Entry 7MH4 (X-ray diffraction, 2.48 A resolution); this record covers chains H and L of the 3 polymer chains in the assembly.

[Chain H]
Molecule: Reaction center protein H chain
From: Rhodobacter sphaeroides
Reference sequence: P0C0Y7 (RCEH_RHOSH); numbering as in UniProt (aligned over 1-259)
Amino-acid sequence (266 residues; each row starts with the number of its first residue):
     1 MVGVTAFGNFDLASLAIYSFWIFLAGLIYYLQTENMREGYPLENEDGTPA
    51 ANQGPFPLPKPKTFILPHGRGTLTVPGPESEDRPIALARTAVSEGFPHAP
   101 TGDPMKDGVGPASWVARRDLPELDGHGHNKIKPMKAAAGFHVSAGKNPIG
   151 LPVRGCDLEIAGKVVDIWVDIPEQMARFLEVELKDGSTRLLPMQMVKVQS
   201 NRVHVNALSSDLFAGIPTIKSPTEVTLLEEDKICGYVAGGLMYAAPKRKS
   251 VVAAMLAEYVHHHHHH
Disordered / not traced: 1-10, 249-266
Sequence notes: expression tag (260-266)

[Chain L]
Molecule: Reaction center protein L chain
From: Rhodobacter sphaeroides
Reference sequence: P0C0Y8 (RCEL_RHOSH); residues 0-281 here correspond to UniProt positions 1-282 (UniProt number = residue number + 1)
Amino-acid sequence (282 residues; each row starts with the number of its first residue; numbering starts at 0):
     0 MALLSFERKYRVPGGTLVGGNLFDFWVGPFYVGFFGVATFFFAALGIILI
    50 AWSAVLQGTWNPQLISVYPPALEYGLGGAPLAKGGLWQIITICATGAFVS
   100 WALREVEICRKLGIGYHIPFAFAFAILAYLTLVLFRPVMMGAWGYAFPYG
   150 IWTHLDWVSNTGYTYGNFHYNPAHMIAISFFFTNALALALHGALVLSAAN
   200 PEKGKEMRTPDHEDTFFRDLVGYSIGTLGIHRLGLLLSLSAVFFSALCMI
   250 ITGTIWFDQWVDWWQWWVKLPWWANIPGGING
Disordered / not traced: 0
Metal / ion sites: Fe ion: His-190, His-230 (shared with 3 residues of chain M)
Residues lining bound ligands:
  - bacteriochlorophyll a (BCL), molecule 1: Ile-46, Tyr-128, Leu-131, Phe-146, Ile-150, Trp-151, His-153, Leu-154, Trp-156, Val-157
  - bacteriochlorophyll a (BCL), molecule 2: Phe-97, Phe-121, Ala-124, Ile-125, Ala-127, Tyr-128, Leu-131, Trp-156, Val-157, Ser-158, Thr-160, Gly-161, Tyr-162, Asn-166, Phe-167, His-168, His-173, Ala-176, Ile-177, Phe-180, Phe-181, Ser-244, Ala-245, Cys-247, Met-248
  - bacteriochlorophyll a (BCL), molecule 3: Val-157, Tyr-162, His-168, Phe-181
  - bacteriochlorophyll a (BCL), molecule 4: His-168, His-173, Met-174, Ile-177, Ser-178, Phe-181, Thr-182, Leu-185
  - bacteriopheophytin a (BPH), molecule 1: Thr-38, Phe-41, Ala-42, Gly-45, Ile-49, Ile-89, Cys-92, Ala-93, Ala-96, Phe-97, Trp-100, Glu-104, Ile-117, Ala-120, Phe-121, Phe-123, Ala-124, Tyr-128, Phe-146, Tyr-148, Gly-149, Ile-150, His-153, Phe-180, Ser-237, Leu-238, Val-241
  - bacteriopheophytin a (BPH), molecule 2: Phe-181, Ala-184, Leu-185, Ala-188, Leu-189, Phe-216, Leu-219, Val-220
  - ubiquinone-10 (U10), molecule 1: Val-26, Phe-29, Val-31, Gly-35, Thr-38, Phe-39, Trp-100, Arg-103
  - ubiquinone-10 (U10), molecule 2: Ala-186, Leu-189, His-190, Leu-193, Val-194, Glu-212, Asp-213, Phe-216, Tyr-222, Ser-223, Ile-224, Gly-225, Thr-226, Ile-229, Leu-232

[Chain H / chain L interface]
Residue-residue contacts (66):
  Gly-39(H) / Leu-3(L)
  Gly-39(H) / Ser-4(L)  hydrogen bond (backbone-backbone)
  Gly-39(H) / Phe-5(L)
  Tyr-40(H) / Leu-3(L)  hydrophobic
  Leu-42(H) / Ala-1(L)  hydrophobic
  Leu-42(H) / Leu-2(L)
  Leu-42(H) / Leu-3(L)  hydrophobic
  Glu-43(H) / Ala-1(L)
  Glu-43(H) / Leu-2(L)  hydrogen bond (backbone-backbone)
  Glu-43(H) / Ser-4(L)
  Glu-45(H) / Arg-7(L)
  Ala-50(H) / Ala-1(L)  hydrophobic
  Lys-62(H) / Asn-199(L)  hydrogen bond
  Phe-64(H) / Ala-198(L)
  Phe-64(H) / Met-206(L)  hydrophobic
  Ile-65(H) / Gly-203(L)
  Ile-65(H) / Lys-204(L)
  Ile-65(H) / Glu-205(L)
  Ile-65(H) / Met-206(L)  hydrogen bond (backbone-backbone)
  Leu-66(H) / Met-206(L)  hydrophobic
  Pro-67(H) / Glu-205(L)
  Pro-67(H) / Met-206(L)
  Glu-79(H) / Ser-4(L)  hydrogen bond
  Glu-81(H) / Ser-4(L)
  Glu-81(H) / Phe-5(L)
  Glu-81(H) / Lys-8(L)  salt bridge
  Leu-87(H) / Arg-7(L)
  Leu-87(H) / Lys-8(L)
  Leu-87(H) / Val-11(L)  hydrophobic
  Ala-88(H) / Arg-7(L)
  Arg-89(H) / Arg-7(L)
  Gly-95(H) / Phe-24(L)
  Gly-95(H) / Trp-25(L)  hydrogen bond (backbone-backbone)
  Phe-96(H) / Phe-24(L)  hydrophobic
  Pro-97(H) / Arg-10(L)
  Pro-97(H) / Val-11(L)
  Pro-97(H) / Pro-12(L)
  Pro-97(H) / Asp-23(L)
  Pro-97(H) / Trp-25(L)
  His-98(H) / Arg-7(L)  hydrogen bond
  His-98(H) / Arg-10(L)  hydrogen bond (backbone-backbone)
  His-98(H) / Val-11(L)
  His-98(H) / Pro-12(L)
  Val-109(H) / Lys-8(L)
  Gly-110(H) / Lys-8(L)  hydrogen bond (backbone-backbone)
  Gly-110(H) / Tyr-9(L)
  Gly-110(H) / Val-11(L)
  Pro-111(H) / Val-11(L)
  Pro-111(H) / Lys-110(L)
  Pro-111(H) / Gly-112(L)
  Ser-113(H) / Lys-8(L)
  Ser-113(H) / Tyr-9(L)
  Trp-114(H) / Lys-8(L)
  Asp-124(H) / Asp-210(L)
  Gly-125(H) / Thr-208(L)
  Gly-125(H) / Asp-210(L)  hydrogen bond (backbone-side chain)
  Pro-172(H) / Asp-210(L)
  Pro-172(H) / Asp-213(L)
  Glu-173(H) / Thr-226(L)  hydrogen bond
  Ala-238(H) / Gly-112(L)
  Met-242(H) / Pro-12(L)
  Met-242(H) / Gly-13(L)
  Met-242(H) / Gly-14(L)
  Met-242(H) / Arg-109(L)
  Met-242(H) / Lys-110(L)
  Tyr-243(H) / Val-11(L)
Interface residues without a listed pair, chain H (42 interface residues in all): Pro-41, His-68, Arg-83, Ile-85, Ala-99, Pro-100, Val-115, Lys-130, Met-175, Leu-241
Interface residues without a listed pair, chain L (32 interface residues in all): Leu-111, Pro-209, Leu-227

[Summary]
42 residues of chain H face 32 of chain L across their interface; the contacts include 11 hydrogen bonds and 1
salt bridge. Among the polar pairs are Glu-81(H)/Lys-8(L), Lys-62(H)/Asn-199(L) and Glu-79(H)/Ser-4(L). Bound
to chain L: 4 copies of bacteriochlorophyll a, bacteriopheophytin a and ubiquinone-10.
Chain H is Reaction center protein H chain and chain L is Reaction center protein L chain, both from
Rhodobacter sphaeroides; the structure, Crystal structure of R. sphaeroides Photosynthetic Reaction Center
variant; Y(M210)3-bromotyrosine, was determined by X-ray diffraction, deposited together with 7MH3, 7MH5, 7MH8
and 7MH9.
